5A78 - chains B and C of the 4 polymer chains in the assembly; structure by X-ray diffraction, 2.50 A resolution.

# Chain B
Name: DNA endonuclease I-cvui
From: Chlorella vulgaris
Notes: EC 3.1.-.-
UniProtKB: P56347 (DNE1_CHLVU); residues 3-162 here correspond to UniProt positions 2-161 (UniProt number = residue number - 1)
Sequence (172 residues; each row starts with the number of its first residue):
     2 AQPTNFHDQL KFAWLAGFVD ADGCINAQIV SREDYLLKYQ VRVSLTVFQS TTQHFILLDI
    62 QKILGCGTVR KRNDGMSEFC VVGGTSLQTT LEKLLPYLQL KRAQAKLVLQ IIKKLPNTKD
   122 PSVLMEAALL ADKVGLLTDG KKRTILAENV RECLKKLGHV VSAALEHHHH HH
Not modelled in the structure: 2-5, 164-173
Differences from the reference sequence: expression tag (2, 163-173); conflict Gln54 (Arg53 in P56347)
Bound ions: Mg2+ site 1: Ala22 (shared with 1 residue of chain A; DC514(C) of chain C; 1 residue of chain D); Mg2+ site 2: Asp23 (shared with 1 residue of chain A; 1 residue of chain D)
What the authors report for this chain:
  - binding site for the 24-nt DNA strand: Gln41
  - binding site for the 24-nt DNA strand (chain C): Arg33, Arg43
  - catalytic residues: Arg73, Lys102 (proposed by the authors, not directly observed)

# Chain C
Molecule: 24-nt DNA strand
Sequence (24 nucleotides; row label = number of the first residue in the row):
   501 TCAAAACGTC GTACGACGTT TTGA
Bound ions: Mg2+: DC514 (shared with 1 residue of chain A; Ala22(B) of chain B; 1 residue of chain D)

# Chain B / chain C interface
Residue-residue contacts (31; chain B residue first):
  Arg33(B) with DA503(C), base contact; DA504(C), base contact
  Asp35(B) with DT501(C), phosphate contact; DC502(C), hydrogen bond to the base
  Tyr36(B) with DC502(C), sugar contact; DA503(C), hydrogen bond to the phosphate
  Leu37(B) with DT501(C), sugar contact; DC502(C), hydrogen bond to the phosphate
  Gln41(B) with DA503(C), sugar contact; DA504(C), hydrogen bond to the phosphate
  Arg43(B) with DA505(C), base contact; DA506(C), base contact
  Thr69(B) with DA505(C), phosphate contact; DA506(C), phosphate contact
  Arg71(B) with DC507(C), base contact; DG508(C), hydrogen bond to the base
  Arg73(B) with DT509(C), hydrogen bond to the base; DC510(C), base contact
  Asn74(B) with DG508(C), sugar contact; DT509(C), hydrogen bond to the phosphate
  Asp75(B) with DT509(C), base contact; DC510(C), base contact
  Glu79(B) with DG508(C), base contact
  Val83(B) with DA504(C), phosphate contact; DA505(C), phosphate contact
  Gly84(B) with DA504(C), phosphate contact
  Gly85(B) with DA504(C), phosphate contact
  Asp140(B) with DA513(C), sugar contact
  Lys142(B) with DT512(C), salt bridge to the phosphate; DA513(C), salt bridge to the phosphate
  Lys143(B) with DC510(C), hydrogen bond to the base
Interface residues without a listed pair, chain B (24 interface residues in all): Ala22, Asp23, Leu38, Lys72, Thr119, Lys120
Interface residues without a listed pair, chain C (15 interface residues in all): DG511, DC514, DG515

# In short
24 residues of chain B face 15 of chain C across their interface; the contacts include 8 hydrogen bonds and 2
salt bridges. Polar contacts include Asp35(B)-DC502(C), Arg71(B)-DG508(C) and Arg73(B)-DT509(C). The paper
reports catalytic residues Arg73(B) and Lys102(B); a binding site for the 24-nt DNA strand (chain C) at
Arg33(B) and Arg43(B).
Chain B is DNA endonuclease I-cvui (Chlorella vulgaris) and chain C is a 24-nt DNA strand; the structure,
Crystal structure of the homing endonuclease I-CvuI in complex with I- CreI target (C1221) in the ..., was
determined by X-ray diffraction together with 5A72, 5A74 and 5A77 from the same study.
